PDB entry 8EB7 | electron microscopy, 3.80 A resolution | chains U and W of the 36 polymer chains in the assembly

== Chain U (and W) ==
Protein: Packaged DNA stabilization protein gp10
From: Salmonella phage P22
Notes: chain W of this document is another copy of the same molecule, construct and numbering; everything in this record applies to it too
Reference sequence: P26749 (VG10_BPP22); residue numbers follow UniProt; this construct covers 2-472
Chain sequence (471 residues; numbered 2 to 472; the number before each row is that of its first residue):
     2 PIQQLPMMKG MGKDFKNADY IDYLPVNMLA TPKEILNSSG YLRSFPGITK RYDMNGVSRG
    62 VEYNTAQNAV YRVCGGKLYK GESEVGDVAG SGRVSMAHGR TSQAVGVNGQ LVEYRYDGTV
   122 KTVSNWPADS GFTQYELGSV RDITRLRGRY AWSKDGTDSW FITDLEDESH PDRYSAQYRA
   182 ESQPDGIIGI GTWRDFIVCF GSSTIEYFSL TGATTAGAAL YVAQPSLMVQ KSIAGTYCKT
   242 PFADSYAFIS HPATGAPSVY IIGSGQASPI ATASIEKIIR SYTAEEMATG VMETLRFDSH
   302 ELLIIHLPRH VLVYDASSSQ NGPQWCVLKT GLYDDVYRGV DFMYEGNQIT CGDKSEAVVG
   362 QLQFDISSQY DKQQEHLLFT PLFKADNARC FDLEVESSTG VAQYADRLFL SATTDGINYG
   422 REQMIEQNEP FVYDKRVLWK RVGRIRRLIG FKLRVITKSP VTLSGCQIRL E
Construct notes: conflict Ser233 (Gly in P26749)

== How chain U and chain W interact ==
Residue-residue contacts (74):
  Met12(U) - Lys34(W)
  Met12(U) - Glu35(W)
  Met12(U) - Ile36(W)  hydrophobic
  Lys14(U) - Ser399(W)
  Phe16(U) - Val402(W)
  Lys17(U) - Asp366(W)
  Lys17(U) - Val402(W)
  Asn18(U) - Arg44(W)  hydrogen bond (backbone-side chain)
  Asn18(U) - Phe365(W)
  Asn18(U) - Asp366(W)
  Ala19(U) - Ser399(W)  hydrogen bond (backbone-side chain)
  Ala19(U) - Val402(W)  hydrophobic
  Ala19(U) - Thr463(W)
  Asp20(U) - Tyr42(W)
  Asp20(U) - Arg44(W)  salt bridge
  Tyr21(U) - Ile36(W)  hydrophobic
  Tyr21(U) - Tyr42(W)  hydrophobic
  Tyr21(U) - Thr463(W)
  Asp23(U) - Lys34(W)  salt bridge
  Gly157(U) - Arg101(W)  hydrogen bond (backbone-side chain)
  Thr158(U) - Arg101(W)
  Asp159(U) - Arg101(W)  salt bridge
  Arg180(U) - Arg101(W)
  Glu182(U) - Arg148(W)  salt bridge
  Ser183(U) - Arg148(W)
  Gln184(U) - Arg146(W)
  Gln184(U) - Thr193(W)
  Pro185(U) - Thr66(W)
  Pro185(U) - Ala67(W)  hydrogen bond (backbone-backbone)
  Pro185(U) - His99(W)
  Pro185(U) - Gly100(W)
  Pro185(U) - Arg101(W)
  Pro185(U) - Arg146(W)
  Asp186(U) - Thr66(W)
  Ser203(U) - Thr66(W)
  Ser204(U) - Thr66(W)  hydrogen bond
  Glu207(U) - Arg148(W)  salt bridge
  Pro226(U) - Arg195(W)  hydrogen bond (backbone-side chain)
  Pro226(U) - Asp196(W)
  Ser227(U) - Arg195(W)  hydrogen bond (backbone-side chain)
  Leu228(U) - Arg195(W)
  Met229(U) - Arg195(W)  hydrogen bond (backbone-side chain)
  Gln231(U) - Trp194(W)
  Gln231(U) - Arg195(W)  hydrogen bond (side chain-backbone)
  Gln231(U) - Asp245(W)
  Lys232(U) - Asp245(W)  salt bridge
  His252(U) - Asn69(W)
  Pro253(U) - Tyr345(W)
  Ala254(U) - Tyr64(W)  hydrophobic
  Gly256(U) - Tyr345(W)
  Ala257(U) - Arg297(W)  hydrogen bond (backbone-side chain)
  Ala257(U) - Tyr345(W)  hydrophobic
  Pro258(U) - Tyr345(W)
  Ser259(U) - Arg297(W)
  Tyr261(U) - Arg297(W)  hydrogen bond
  Gly266(U) - Arg195(W)
  Glu277(U) - Arg297(W)  salt bridge
  Glu277(U) - Asp299(W)
  Lys278(U) - Asp299(W)  salt bridge
  Arg281(U) - Asp299(W)  salt bridge
  Arg281(U) - Tyr345(W)
  Arg281(U) - Asn348(W)
  Arg281(U) - Phe365(W)
  Tyr283(U) - Asn348(W)
  Lys385(U) - Glu397(W)
  Lys385(U) - Gln468(W)
  Asp387(U) - Arg437(W)  salt bridge
  Thr415(U) - Asp435(W)
  Asp416(U) - Tyr434(W)
  Ile418(U) - Tyr434(W)  hydrophobic
  Arg448(U) - Glu397(W)  salt bridge
  Arg448(U) - Asp435(W)  salt bridge
  Arg448(U) - Arg437(W)
  Leu449(U) - Leu37(W)  hydrophobic
Interface residues without a listed pair, chain U (53 interface residues in all): Gly187, Ala274, Ser282, Thr284, Ala285, Leu383
Interface residues without a listed pair, chain W (45 interface residues in all): Asn38, Leu147, Gly149, Phe298, Ser300, Gly347, Glu395, Ser398, Lys436, Pro461, Ser465

== In short ==
The interface between chain U and chain W involves 53 residues on one side and 45 on the other, with 11
hydrogen bonds and 12 salt bridges. Polar pairs include Asp20(U)-Arg44(W), Asp23(U)-Lys34(W) and
Asp159(U)-Arg101(W).
Chain U and chain W are both Packaged DNA stabilization protein gp10 (Salmonella phage P22); the structure,
Cryo-EM structure of the in-situ gp4-gp10-gp9N from bacteriophage P22, was determined by electron microscopy.
